6S8S - chains A and B; structure by X-ray diffraction, 2.21 A resolution.

Chain A:
Molecule: Probable ATP-dependent RNA helicase DDX6
Source organism: Homo sapiens
Notes: EC 3.6.4.13
Reference sequence: P26196 (DDX6_HUMAN); residues 284-472 here correspond to UniProt positions 295-483 (UniProt number = residue number + 11)
Chain sequence (193 residues; numbered 280 to 472; the number before each row is that of its first residue):
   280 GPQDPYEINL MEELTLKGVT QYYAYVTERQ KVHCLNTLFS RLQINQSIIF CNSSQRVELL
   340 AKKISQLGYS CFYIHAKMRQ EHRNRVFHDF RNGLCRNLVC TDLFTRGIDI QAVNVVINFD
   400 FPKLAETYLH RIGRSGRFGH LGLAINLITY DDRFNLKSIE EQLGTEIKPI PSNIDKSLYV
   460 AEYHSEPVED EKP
Disordered / not traced: 280-295, 464-472
Construct notes: expression tag (280-283)
Ligand contacts:
  - 3-cyclohexyl-1-propylsulfonic acid (CXS), molecule 1: Leu-317, Arg-320, Leu-321, Ile-449, Pro-450, Ser-451, Asn-452, Ile-453
  - 3-cyclohexyl-1-propylsulfonic acid (CXS), molecule 2: Phe-318, Ser-319, Arg-320, Leu-321, Gln-322, Ile-323, Tyr-348, Arg-375, Asn-376, Lys-455
  - 3-cyclohexyl-1-propylsulfonic acid (CXS), molecule 3: Tyr-429, Arg-432, Phe-433

Chain B:
Molecule: Enhancer of mRNA-decapping protein 3
Source organism: Homo sapiens
Reference sequence: Q96F86 (EDC3_HUMAN); residue numbers follow UniProt; this construct covers 192-228
Chain sequence (44 residues; each row starts with the number of its first residue):
   185 GPHMADLFGD DIEEIPDTDF DFEGNLALFD KAAVFEEIDT YERR
Disordered / not traced: 185-189, 227-228
Construct notes: expression tag (185-191)
Ligand contacts: 3-cyclohexyl-1-propylsulfonic acid (CXS): Glu-221, Ile-222, Tyr-225

How chain A and chain B interact:
Pairs across the interface (54):
  Tyr-302(A) with Leu-210(B), hydrophobic; Lys-215(B)
  Ala-303(A) with Phe-206(B), hydrophobic
  Tyr-304(A) with Phe-204(B); Asn-209(B); Leu-210(B); Leu-212(B), hydrophobic; Phe-213(B), hydrophobic
  Val-305(A) with Phe-204(B), hydrophobic
  Glu-307(A) with Asp-190(B)
  Arg-308(A) with Leu-191(B); Asp-194(B)
  Gln-309(A) with Phe-204(B); Asn-209(B), hydrogen bond
  Val-311(A) with Phe-192(B); Asp-194(B); Ile-199(B), hydrophobic
  His-312(A) with Ile-199(B); Pro-200(B), hydrogen bond (side chain-backbone); Thr-202(B), hydrogen bond (side chain-backbone); Asp-203(B); Phe-204(B)
  Cys-313(A) with Phe-204(B), hydrophobic; Phe-206(B), hydrophobic
  Thr-316(A) with Asp-203(B); Phe-204(B), hydrogen bond (side chain-backbone); Phe-206(B)
  Leu-317(A) with Phe-206(B), hydrophobic
  Arg-320(A) with Asp-203(B), salt bridge
  Arg-335(A) with Phe-192(B)
  Leu-338(A) with Phe-192(B), hydrophobic
  Leu-339(A) with Phe-192(B)
  Lys-342(A) with Gly-193(B); Asp-194(B), hydrogen bond (side chain-backbone); Asp-195(B)
  Gln-345(A) with Asp-195(B)
  Leu-346(A) with Ile-196(B), hydrophobic; Ile-199(B), hydrophobic
  Phe-398(A) with Phe-192(B), hydrophobic
  Arg-432(A) with Val-218(B); Phe-219(B); Ile-222(B)
  Phe-433(A) with Ile-222(B), hydrophobic
  Leu-435(A) with Phe-219(B), hydrophobic
  Lys-436(A) with Phe-219(B); Ile-222(B); Asp-223(B), salt bridge
  Glu-439(A) with Lys-215(B), salt bridge; Phe-219(B)
  Ile-446(A) with Lys-215(B), hydrogen bond (backbone-side chain)
  Pro-448(A) with Leu-210(B), hydrophobic
  Ile-449(A) with Phe-206(B), hydrophobic; Leu-210(B)
  Ser-451(A) with Glu-207(B), hydrogen bond
Interface residues without a listed pair, chain A (32 interface residues in all): Asn-315, Ser-319, Tyr-429
Interface residues without a listed pair, chain B (25 interface residues in all): Glu-221, Glu-226
From the paper, about this interface:
  - interface residues, chain B: Phe-192(B)

Overview:
Chain A and chain B form an interface of 32 and 25 residues respectively; the contacts include 7 hydrogen
bonds and 3 salt bridges. Polar pairs include Arg-320(A)/Asp-203(B), Lys-436(A)/Asp-223(B) and
Glu-439(A)/Lys-215(B). One 3-cyclohexyl-1-propylsulfonic acid molecule is bound between chain A and chain B.
The paper reports the interface residue Phe-192(B).
Chain A is Probable ATP-dependent RNA helicase DDX6 and chain B is Enhancer of mRNA-decapping protein 3, both
from Homo sapiens; the structure, Extended structure of the human DDX6 C-terminal domain in complex with an
EDC3 FDF peptide, was determined by X-ray diffraction together with 6S8R from the same study.
